9J0K - chains A and C; structure by X-ray diffraction, 2.70 A resolution.

Chain A:
Protein: Thyroid hormone receptor beta
Organism: Homo sapiens
UniProtKB: P10828 (THB_HUMAN); numbering as in UniProt (aligned over 202-461)
Sequence (260 residues; row label = number of the first residue in the row):
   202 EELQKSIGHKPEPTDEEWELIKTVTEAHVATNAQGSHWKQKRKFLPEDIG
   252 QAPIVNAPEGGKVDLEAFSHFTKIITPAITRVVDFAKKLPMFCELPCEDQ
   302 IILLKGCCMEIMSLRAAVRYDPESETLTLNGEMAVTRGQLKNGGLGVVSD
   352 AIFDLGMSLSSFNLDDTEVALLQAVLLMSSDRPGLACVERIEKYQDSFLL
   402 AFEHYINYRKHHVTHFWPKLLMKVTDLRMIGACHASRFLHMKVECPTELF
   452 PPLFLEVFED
Unresolved in the structure: 202-210, 254-263, 447
Small-molecule neighbours: A1EAE (2-[[7-[3-(aminomethyl)phenoxy]-1-methoxy-4-oxidanyl-isoquinolin-3-yl]carbonylamino]ethanoic acid): N233, F269, F272, T273, I275, I276, A279, R282, M310, M313, S314, R316, A317, R320, T329, L330, N331, G344, L346, I353, M442, F451, P452, F455

Chain C:
Protein: Nuclear receptor coactivator 2
Organism: Homo sapiens
UniProtKB: Q15596 (NCOA2_HUMAN); residues 462-473 here correspond to UniProt positions 741-752 (UniProt number = residue number + 279)
Sequence (12 residues; each row starts with the number of its first residue):
   462 ENALLRYLLDKD

Chain A / chain C interface:
Pairs across the interface (20; chain A residue first):
  T281(A) - L469(C)
  V284(A) - L466(C)  hydrophobic
  K288(A) - L469(C)  hydrogen bond (side chain-backbone)
  K288(A) - L470(C)
  K288(A) - K472(C)  hydrogen bond (side chain-backbone)
  F293(A) - L470(C)  hydrophobic
  C298(A) - R467(C)
  Q301(A) - L470(C)
  I302(A) - N463(C)
  I302(A) - L470(C)  hydrophobic
  L305(A) - L470(C)  hydrophobic
  K306(A) - N463(C)
  P453(A) - L465(C)
  L454(A) - L465(C)  hydrophobic
  L454(A) - L469(C)  hydrophobic
  E457(A) - N463(C)  hydrogen bond (side chain-backbone)
  E457(A) - A464(C)  hydrogen bond (side chain-backbone)
  E457(A) - L465(C)  hydrogen bond (side chain-backbone)
  E457(A) - L466(C)  hydrogen bond (side chain-backbone)
  D461(A) - E462(C)

In short:
13 residues of chain A face 9 of chain C across their interface, with 6 hydrogen bonds. Among the polar pairs
are K288(A)-L469(C), K288(A)-K472(C) and E457(A)-N463(C). Ligands of chain A: compound A1EAE.
Chain A is Thyroid hormone receptor beta and chain C is Nuclear receptor coactivator 2, both from Homo
sapiens; the structure, An agonist(compound 14e)of Thyroid Hormone Receptor B, was determined by X-ray
diffraction together with 9IX5 from the same study.
